Entry 1AS8 (X-ray diffraction, 1.85 A resolution); this record covers chains B and C of the 3 polymer chains in the assembly.

# Chain B (and C)
Name: Nitrite reductase
Organism: Alcaligenes faecalis
Notes: EC 1.7.99.3; chain C of this document is another copy of the same molecule, construct and numbering; everything in this record applies to it too
UniProt: P38501 (NIR_ALCFA); residues -2 to 340 here correspond to UniProt positions 34-376 (UniProt number = residue number + 36)
Sequence (343 residues; numbered -2 to 340; the number before each row is that of its first residue; numbers below 1 keep their minus sign (Gln-2 is residue -2)):
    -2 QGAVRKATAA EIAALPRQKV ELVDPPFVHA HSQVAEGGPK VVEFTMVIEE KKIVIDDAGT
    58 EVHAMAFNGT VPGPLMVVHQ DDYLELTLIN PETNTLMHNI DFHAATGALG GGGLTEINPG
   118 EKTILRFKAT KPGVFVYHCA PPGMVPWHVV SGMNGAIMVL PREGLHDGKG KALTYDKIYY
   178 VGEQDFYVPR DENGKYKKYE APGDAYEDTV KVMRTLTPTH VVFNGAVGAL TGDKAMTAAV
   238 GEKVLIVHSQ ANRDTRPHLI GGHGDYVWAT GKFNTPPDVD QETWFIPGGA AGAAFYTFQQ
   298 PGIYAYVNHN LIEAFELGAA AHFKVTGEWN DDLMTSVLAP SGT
Disordered / not traced: -2 to 3, 340
Bound ions: Cu ion site 1: His95, Cys136, His145, Met150; Cu ion site 2: His100, His135 (together with nitrite ion) (shared with His306(C) of chain C); Cu ion site 3: His306 (together with nitrite ion) (shared with 2 residues of chain A)
Small-molecule neighbours:
  - nitrite ion (NO2), molecule 1: Asp98, His100, His135
  - nitrite ion (NO2), molecule 2: His255, Ile257, Val304, His306, Leu308
Swiss-Prot annotation at these positions:
  - binding site (Cu cation): His95, His100, His135, Cys136, His145, Met150, His306
  - modified residue: Gln-2 (Pyrrolidone carboxylic acid)

# How chain B and chain C interact
Contacting residue pairs (110; chain B residue first):
  Ala4(B) - Asp329(C)
  Ile9(B) - Asp329(C)
  Tyr80(B) - Asp329(C)  hydrogen bond
  Glu82(B) - Val334(C)
  Asp98(B) - Ile257(C)
  His100(B) - His255(C)  hydrogen bond
  His100(B) - His260(C)  hydrogen bond (backbone-side chain)
  His100(B) - Glu279(C)  salt bridge
  His100(B) - His306(C)  hydrogen bond
  Ala101(B) - His260(C)
  Ala102(B) - Gly258(C)
  Ala102(B) - His260(C)
  Ala102(B) - Met331(C)  hydrophobic
  Thr103(B) - Gly258(C)
  Thr103(B) - His260(C)
  Thr103(B) - Tyr293(C)
  Thr103(B) - Gln296(C)
  Thr103(B) - Gln297(C)  hydrogen bond (backbone-side chain)
  Thr103(B) - Met331(C)
  Gly104(B) - Gly258(C)  hydrogen bond (backbone-backbone)
  Gly104(B) - Gln297(C)
  Gly104(B) - Trp326(C)
  Gly104(B) - Met331(C)
  Ala105(B) - Trp326(C)
  Ala105(B) - Met331(C)  hydrophobic
  Leu106(B) - Ile257(C)  hydrophobic
  Leu106(B) - Gly258(C)
  Leu106(B) - Ile300(C)
  Leu106(B) - Ala302(C)
  Gly107(B) - Gly258(C)
  Gly107(B) - Met331(C)
  Gly108(B) - Met331(C)
  Leu111(B) - Met331(C)  hydrophobic
  Leu111(B) - Pro337(C)
  Glu113(B) - Pro337(C)
  Ile114(B) - Pro337(C)  hydrophobic
  Gly117(B) - Gly339(C)
  Glu118(B) - Pro337(C)
  Glu118(B) - Ser338(C)
  Lys119(B) - Leu335(C)
  Lys119(B) - Ala336(C)
  Lys119(B) - Pro337(C)
  Lys119(B) - Ser338(C)  hydrogen bond (backbone-backbone)
  Thr120(B) - Leu335(C)  hydrogen bond (side chain-backbone)
  Thr120(B) - Ala336(C)
  Thr120(B) - Pro337(C)
  Ile121(B) - Ser333(C)
  Ile121(B) - Val334(C)  hydrogen bond (backbone-backbone)
  Ile121(B) - Leu335(C)  hydrogen bond (backbone-backbone)
  Leu122(B) - Met331(C)  hydrophobic
  Leu122(B) - Thr332(C)
  Arg123(B) - Met331(C)
  Arg123(B) - Thr332(C)  hydrogen bond (backbone-backbone)
  Arg123(B) - Val334(C)
  Phe124(B) - Leu330(C)
  Lys125(B) - Asp329(C)  salt bridge
  Lys125(B) - Leu330(C)  hydrogen bond (backbone-backbone)
  Thr127(B) - Leu330(C)
  Lys128(B) - His260(C)
  Lys128(B) - Asp262(C)  salt bridge
  Lys128(B) - Asp277(C)  salt bridge
  Pro129(B) - Asp277(C)
  Val131(B) - Glu279(C)
  Phe132(B) - Glu279(C)
  Val133(B) - Glu279(C)  hydrogen bond (backbone-side chain)
  His135(B) - His306(C)
  Val142(B) - Leu308(C)  hydrophobic
  Pro143(B) - Leu308(C)
  Pro143(B) - Ile309(C)
  Pro143(B) - Phe312(C)
  Pro143(B) - Glu313(C)
  Val146(B) - Leu308(C)  hydrophobic
  Tyr184(B) - Ile309(C)
  Val207(B) - Glu313(C)
  Met210(B) - Ile309(C)
  Arg211(B) - Glu313(C)  salt bridge
  Arg211(B) - Leu314(C)
  Thr212(B) - Thr214(C)
  Leu213(B) - Arg250(C)
  Leu213(B) - Ile309(C)  hydrophobic
  Leu213(B) - Glu310(C)
  Leu213(B) - Leu314(C)  hydrophobic
  Ala248(B) - His306(C)  hydrogen bond (backbone-side chain)
  Asn249(B) - His306(C)
  Asn249(B) - Asn307(C)
  Asn249(B) - Leu308(C)  hydrogen bond (side chain-backbone)
  Asn249(B) - Ile309(C)
  Asp251(B) - Arg253(C)  salt bridge
  Asp251(B) - Phe282(C)
  Thr267(B) - Asp275(C)
  Thr267(B) - Gln278(C)  hydrogen bond
  Lys269(B) - Val276(C)
  Lys269(B) - Asp277(C)
  Lys269(B) - Gln278(C)
  Lys269(B) - Glu279(C)  salt bridge
  Asn271(B) - Val276(C)
  Asn271(B) - Asp277(C)  hydrogen bond
  Thr272(B) - Asp275(C)
  Thr272(B) - Val276(C)  hydrogen bond (side chain-backbone)
  Thr272(B) - Gln278(C)  hydrogen bond
  Phe282(B) - Phe282(C)  hydrophobic
  Pro284(B) - Thr280(C)
  Gly285(B) - Arg253(C)
  Gly285(B) - Thr280(C)
  Gly285(B) - His306(C)
  Gly286(B) - Glu279(C)
  Gly286(B) - Thr280(C)  hydrogen bond (backbone-side chain)
  Gly286(B) - His306(C)
  Ala287(B) - Glu279(C)
  Ala288(B) - Glu279(C)  hydrogen bond (backbone-side chain)
Also at the interface, not in a pair above, chain B (56 interface residues in all): Thr112
Also at the interface, not in a pair above, chain C (45 interface residues in all): Pro215, Thr216, Trp281, Tyr301, Asp328

# In short
The interface between chain B and chain C involves 56 residues on one side and 45 on the other; the contacts
include 21 hydrogen bonds and 7 salt bridges. Among the polar pairs are His100(B)-Glu279(C),
Lys125(B)-Asp329(C) and Lys128(B)-Asp262(C). Chain B binds nitrite ion.
Both chains are Nitrite reductase (Alcaligenes faecalis). Entry 1AS8 (Structure of nitrite bound to reduced
alcaligenes faecalis nitrite reductase at cryo temperature) was determined by X-ray diffraction together with
1AQ8, 1AS6 and 1AS7 from the same study.
